5EQA - chains A and B; structure by X-ray diffraction, 1.32 A resolution.

== Chain A (and B) ==
Molecule: Inositol monophosphatase
Source organism: Medicago truncatula
Notes: chain B of this document is another copy of the same molecule, construct and numbering; everything in this record applies to it too
UniProtKB: G7J7Q5 (G7J7Q5_MEDTR); residues 53-326 here = UniProt positions 53-326
Chain sequence (277 residues; row label = number of the first residue in the row):
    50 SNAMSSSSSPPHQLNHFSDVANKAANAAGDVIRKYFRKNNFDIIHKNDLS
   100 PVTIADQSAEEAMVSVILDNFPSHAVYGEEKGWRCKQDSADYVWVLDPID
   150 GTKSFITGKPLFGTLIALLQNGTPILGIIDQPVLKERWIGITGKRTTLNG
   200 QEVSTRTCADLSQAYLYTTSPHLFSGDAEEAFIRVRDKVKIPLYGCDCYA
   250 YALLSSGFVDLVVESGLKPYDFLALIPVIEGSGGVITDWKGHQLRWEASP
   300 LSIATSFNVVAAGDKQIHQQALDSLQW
Unresolved in the structure: 50-61, 88-98 (chain B: 50-62, 88-98)
Modified positions: Lys158 (N-methyl-lysine; MLZ)
Differences from the reference sequence: expression tag (50-52)
From the paper describing this entry:
  - self-association interface (contacts with another copy of this molecule); pairs are residue here / residue on that copy: Lys158-Cys245
  - catalytic residues: Thr151 (proposed by the authors, not directly observed)

== Chain A / chain B interface ==
Contacting residue pairs (39; chain A residue first):
  Arg86(A) with Glu185(B), salt bridge; Tyr248(B), hydrogen bond; Leu252(B); Phe257(B)
  Lys152(A) with Leu242(B)
  Ile155(A) with Tyr214(B), hydrophobic
  Thr156(A) with Tyr214(B); Tyr216(B), hydrogen bond; Leu242(B); Leu252(B); Phe257(B); Val258(B)
  Gly157(A) with Leu252(B)
  Lys158(A) with Leu160(B); Tyr216(B); Tyr243(B); Gly244(B); Cys245(B), covalent bond
  Leu160(A) with Lys158(B); Leu160(B), hydrophobic
  Leu183(A) with Leu183(B), hydrophobic
  Glu185(A) with Arg86(B), salt bridge
  Tyr214(A) with Ile155(B), hydrophobic; Thr156(B)
  Tyr216(A) with Thr156(B); Lys158(B)
  Leu242(A) with Lys152(B); Thr156(B)
  Tyr243(A) with Lys158(B); Tyr243(B), hydrophobic
  Gly244(A) with Lys158(B)
  Cys245(A) with Lys158(B), covalent bond
  Tyr248(A) with Arg86(B), hydrogen bond
  Leu252(A) with Arg86(B); Thr156(B); Gly157(B)
  Phe257(A) with Arg86(B); Thr156(B)
  Val258(A) with Thr156(B)
Other interface residues (no listed pair), chain A (21 interface residues in all): Pro159, Ile240
Other interface residues (no listed pair), chain B (21 interface residues in all): Pro159, Ile240

== Summary ==
Chain A and chain B each contribute 21 residues to their interface, with 2 covalent bonds, 3 hydrogen bonds
and 2 salt bridges. Among the polar pairs are Arg86(A)-Glu185(B), Arg86(A)-Tyr248(B) and Thr156(A)-Tyr216(B).
The paper reports the catalytic residue Thr151(A); a self-association interface involving Lys158(A) and
Cys245(A).
Chain A and chain B are both Inositol monophosphatase (Medicago truncatula); the structure, Crystal structure
of Medicago truncatula Histidinol-Phosphate Phosphatase (MtHPP) with intermolecular cross-link between Lys158
and Cys245, was determined by X-ray diffraction together with 5EQ7 and 5EQ8 from the same study.
